PDB entry 9BBC | electron microscopy, 3.30 A resolution | chains F and G of the 8 polymer chains in the assembly

[Chain F]
Name: T-cell surface glycoprotein CD3 epsilon chain
From: Homo sapiens
UniProtKB: P07766 (CD3E_HUMAN); numbering as in UniProt (aligned over 1-207)
Sequence (207 residues; row label = number of the first residue in the row):
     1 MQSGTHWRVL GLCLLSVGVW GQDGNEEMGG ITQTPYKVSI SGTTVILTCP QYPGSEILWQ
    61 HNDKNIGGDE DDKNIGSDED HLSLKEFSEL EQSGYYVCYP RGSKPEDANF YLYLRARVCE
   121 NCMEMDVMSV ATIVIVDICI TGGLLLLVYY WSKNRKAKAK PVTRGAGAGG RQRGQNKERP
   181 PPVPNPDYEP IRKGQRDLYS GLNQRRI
Unresolved in the structure: 1-32, 152-207
Disulfide bonds: C49-C98, C119-C122

[Chain G]
Name: T-cell surface glycoprotein CD3 gamma chain
From: Homo sapiens
UniProtKB: P09693 (CD3G_HUMAN); numbering as in UniProt (aligned over 1-137)
Sequence (137 residues; row label = number of the first residue in the row):
     1 MEQGKGLAVL ILAIILLQGT LAQSIKGNHL VKVYDYQEDG SVLLTCDAEA KNITWFKDGK
    61 MIGFLTEDKK KWNLGSNAKD PRGMYQCKGS QNKSKPLQVY YRMCQNCIEL NAATISGFLF
   121 AEIVSIFVLA VGVYFIA
Unresolved in the structure: 1-23
Disulfide bonds: C46-C87, C104-C107
Glycans and other covalent adducts: N-acetylglucosamine (NAG) linked to N52, N92

[Chain F / chain G interface]
Residue-residue contacts (51):
  P35(F) - Q98(G)
  Y36(F) - Q98(G)  hydrogen bond (backbone-side chain)
  I40(F) - R102(G)
  Y95(F) - V33(G)
  K104(F) - K26(G)
  E106(F) - S24(G)
  E106(F) - K26(G)  salt bridge
  E106(F) - G27(G)  hydrogen bond (side chain-backbone)
  E106(F) - H29(G)
  A108(F) - H29(G)  hydrogen bond (backbone-side chain)
  N109(F) - K95(G)
  F110(F) - M84(G)  hydrophobic
  F110(F) - P96(G)  hydrophobic
  F110(F) - Q98(G)
  Y111(F) - H29(G)
  Y111(F) - L97(G)
  Y111(F) - Q98(G)  hydrogen bond (backbone-backbone)
  L112(F) - Q98(G)
  Y113(F) - V33(G)  hydrophobic
  Y113(F) - D35(G)  hydrogen bond
  Y113(F) - L97(G)  hydrophobic
  Y113(F) - Q98(G)  hydrogen bond (backbone-backbone)
  Y113(F) - V99(G)
  Y113(F) - Y100(G)  hydrogen bond (backbone-backbone)
  Y113(F) - Y101(G)
  L114(F) - Y100(G)
  R115(F) - D35(G)  salt bridge
  R115(F) - Y36(G)
  R115(F) - Y100(G)  hydrogen bond (backbone-backbone)
  R115(F) - Y101(G)
  R115(F) - R102(G)  hydrogen bond (backbone-backbone)
  R115(F) - M103(G)
  A116(F) - R102(G)
  A116(F) - M103(G)  hydrophobic
  R117(F) - R102(G)  hydrogen bond (backbone-side chain)
  R117(F) - M103(G)  hydrogen bond
  R117(F) - C104(G)  hydrogen bond (side chain-backbone)
  R117(F) - Q105(G)
  N121(F) - L110(G)
  C122(F) - I108(G)
  C122(F) - E109(G)  hydrogen bond
  C122(F) - L110(G)  hydrophobic
  M123(F) - I108(G)
  M123(F) - L110(G)
  E124(F) - N106(G)  hydrogen bond
  M125(F) - N106(G)  hydrogen bond (backbone-backbone)
  T141(F) - I126(G)
  L144(F) - I126(G)  hydrophobic
  V148(F) - V133(G)  hydrophobic
  Y149(F) - A137(G)  hydrophobic
  W151(F) - Y134(G)  hydrophobic
Other interface residues (no listed pair), chain F (32 interface residues in all): Q33, V38, V118, C119, E120, L145
Other interface residues (no listed pair), chain G (30 interface residues in all): K32, C107, L129

[Overview]
32 residues of chain F and 30 residues of chain G are in contact, with 15 hydrogen bonds and 2 salt bridges.
Among the polar pairs are E106(F)-K26(G), R115(F)-D35(G) and Y36(F)-Q98(G). N-acetylglucosamine is covalently
linked to N52(G) and N92(G).
Here chain F is T-cell surface glycoprotein CD3 epsilon chain and chain G is T-cell surface glycoprotein CD3
gamma chain, both from Homo sapiens. Entry 9BBC (TCR GDN detergent micelle) was determined by electron
microscopy (same publication as 9C3E).
